PDB entry 7AIH | electron microscopy, 3.60 A resolution | chains Ao and 1 of the 71 polymer chains in the assembly

Chain Ao:
Molecule: mL79
Organism: Leishmania major
UniProt: Q4Q547 (Q4Q547_LEIMA); numbering as in UniProt (aligned over 1-284)
Chain sequence (284 residues; row label = number of the first residue in the row):
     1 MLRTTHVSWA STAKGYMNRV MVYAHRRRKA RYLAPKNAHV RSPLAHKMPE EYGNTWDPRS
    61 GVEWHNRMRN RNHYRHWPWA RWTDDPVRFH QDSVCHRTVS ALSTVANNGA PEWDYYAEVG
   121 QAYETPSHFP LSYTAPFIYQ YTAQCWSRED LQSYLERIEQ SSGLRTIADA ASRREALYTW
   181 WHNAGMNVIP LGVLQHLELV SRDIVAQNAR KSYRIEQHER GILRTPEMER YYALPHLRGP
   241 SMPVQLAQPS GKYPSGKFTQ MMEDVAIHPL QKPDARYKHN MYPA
Disordered / not traced: 1-9

Chain 1:
Molecule: Ribosomal RNA
Organism: Leishmania major
Sequence (9070 nucleotides; row label = number of the first residue in the row; numbers below 1 keep their minus sign (U-1764 is residue -1764)):
 -1764 UGAAAAUUGA AAAAUAUAAU UUGAAAAAUA AAUUACAAAU AAAAGAUUAA AUUUGAAUUA
 -1704 AUUACAGAAA UAUAGACACA AACACGCCCG AUUGAUUUCA CGUAUACACU UGUACUUUGU
 -1644 UUUUGGUCUA CGUUUUGUUG UUUGUAUUGG CUUGAUUUAA UGGACAAAUA UAAAAAGCUU
 -1584 GAACACAAAA UUUAAAACAA UUGGAUAUGC CAAGAGUUAA AAAAUGAAAU UAAAUAAAAA
 -1524 UAAAAAUAAA UUAAAAAAUA AAAUAAAAAU AAAUUUAAAA AAUAAAUUAA AAUAAAAAAU
 -1464 UAGAAAAUGA AAAUUGAAAA AUAUAAUUUG AAAAAUAAAA UUAUAAAUAG AAAAAUUAAU
 -1404 UGAAAUUGCA AAGUAAAAAU UUAUAAUAGA AUAAAAUAAU UUCAAUUUGA UUUAGUUUCA
 -1344 UAUUAUAUUA UAUUAUAUUA UAUUAUAUUA UAUUAUAUUA UAUUAUAUUA UAUUAUAUUA
 -1284 UAUUAUAUUA UAUUAUAUUA UAUUAUAUUA UAUUAUAUUA UAUUAUUAGC AUUUAUUAUA
 -1224 UUAUUAUAUU AUUAUAUUUA UUAUAUUAUU AUAUUAUUAU AUUAUUAUAU UAUUAUAUUA
 -1164 UAUUAUAUUA UAUUAUAUUA UAUUAUUAUU AUAUUAAUUA UAUUAUUAUA UUAAUAAUAU
 -1104 UUACUAUUAU AUCUAAUAUC AAGCUUGUUA GAAAAAACAU UGUUUUUUCU AACAAGCUUG
 -1044 AUACUCUCGG UAUGGUUUCA AAAAUUGACU AAUUUUGAUA UUGUUUUGGC UCUGGACUAA
  -984 UUAAUUCCCC UUUAAUUUUA UUAUCUAAAA UUUGCAUGUA AAGUAGUUAG UUAGAUAUGA
  -924 AAAUUUAGUU AGGGUUGAUA AUGAAAUCAA UUAAGUUUAU AUAUAAAGUU AGUUAGUCAA
  -864 UAUGAAUUUU UUUGCAAACA UUUCCGGUUG ACUUCAUGUG AUUACACGUA CUCCGUUUUG
  -804 UUUUUAUGUG UCAUGAUUUG CAUUGAUUUU UUCGCAACAA AUCUAAUAUA CUCAACAGCA
  -744 CCUACCAAGA GUUAAAAAUG AAAUUAAAUU AAAUUAAAAA AUAAAAUAAA AAUAAAAUAA
  -684 AAAUAAAUUU AAAAAUAAAA AUAAAUUUAA AAAUAAAAUA AAUUUAAAAA ACAAAUUAAA
  -624 AUAGAAAAUU AGAAAAUGGA AAUUGAAAAA UAUAAUUUGA AAAAUAAAUU ACAAAUAAAA
  -564 GAUUAAAUUU GAAUUAAUUG UAGAAACAUU UCCGAUCGAU UUCACGCAUA CACUUGUACU
  -504 UCGUUGGCUC CAUUUAAUGG ACAAAUAUAA AAAGCUUAAA CACAAAAUUU AAAACAAUUG
  -444 GACAAGCAAG AGUUAAAAAA UGAAAUUAAA AUAAAAAAUA AAAUAAAAAU AAAUUUAAAA
  -384 AUAAAAAUAA AUUUAAAAAA CAUUGGUUGA AUAAAAUUUU UAUUUUAUAU AUAAUUUAAA
  -324 CUUUUGUUGU UGUUUGUUAG UAAGCAAAAA UAUUUAUGUU AUUUUAAUAU UAUUUAUGUA
  -264 CUUACUAUUA UUUUGAUAAA UUUUAACUUU AAAUAGCUCA AAAACUACAA UCAAUAAAGC
  -204 AUAAAAAAAU UUAUUUAUGA UUAUAUUAAU AUAAAAUGAC CUAAUAUAAU GAAAAUACUU
  -144 UGGUGUUAAG UUAUUUGUUU UAUUAUGAAA UAAGUUGCAC UAUUUAUUGA AUUAAUAAAG
   -84 AAAGAAUAGA AAUAAAUAAG UUAUAAUAUC UUUAAUUUAU UUAUAAUUUC UUUGCAUUUG
   -24 UAUUUAGUGU GAGUUUACAU UUAAUUUUAU AUUAUUUUAG UGUUAGUAUA UAUUUAGAUU
    36 UAAUCAAAGU UAUUAUUAAA UAAUAUUGAU UUUGGAUGAA UUUAAUUUUU AAUUAUAUUU
    96 UUGAAUUUUA AUUUUAUUAU UUUGAUUUAA UAUUUUUAAA AUAUUAUAUA UUUUAGAUUU
   156 AAAUUUGUUG UUUUAUAUUU AGUUUAAUGU UUAUAAAUUG AUAAUUAAUU UGUUUUAUUU
   216 UAAAGUUUUU AUGAACUGUG AUUUAUAGUU UAUUAUUUUU AGUUUAAUGU UUAAAUAUUU
   276 AACUAGUGAU GGCACAGUUG UUCUAUAUGU ACCUAUAAAA AAUAGUAAAA UUAUUUUAAU
   336 UAAAUUAAUA AAUAAUUAUU AAACUAAUUU UAUAUUAAUA UUAUGAAAAA UUUAAAAAUU
   396 AAUUUUUUUU UCUAAUUUUU AUAUAUUGAA GUAAUAUGUA UUGAAUUGAA UAUUAAAAAU
   456 ACAAAUUUAA UUUGUAAUUA AUAAAUCUAU UUUAUUUUAA UAGAUGUUUA AUGUUAAUUA
   516 AUUUAUUAUU UUAAUAUUUA AUAUUUGUUU AUACAAAAGU AACUUUUUUU GAAUAUAAAG
   576 AAUUAUUAUU AUAAAUAUUA UUUUAAAAAU AUAAAAAUAU UGUUAAUAAA AUUAUCAAGU
   636 UUCAAAAGCG UUUAUUAAAU GCGUCGGUCU AAGUAUUAUA UUUAAGAUUA UUCUUGUAUA
   696 UAGAUUUUUA UUUUAAUAAU UCUACAUAAU UAAAAAUUAA CCUCAAAUUA UAUUUAUUAG
   756 UAGCAUAGUA AUUUAUUAAC UGAUUAUUAA AGCGUUCCAU AGAAAAUUUU AAAAUUAUAA
   816 CAAUCUAAAU AAAUAAUAAA UUAAAAUAAA AAUUUUAAAA AAAUUAAAAA AUUAAAAUAG
   876 GGCAAGUCCU ACUCUCCUUU ACAAAGAGAA CGUUUAUAUG UAAUUGUAUG UUUGAUUGGG
   936 GCAAUACUAU AUCUAUUUAU AUAGAAAAAG AACUAUAUUU AUUGAAAUAA UAAAAGGUUC
   996 GAGCAGGUUA ACAAGCAUUA AUACUAAAUG UGUUUCAUCG UCUACUUAUU GCUAAAUUAU
  1056 AAUUGAUUGU UCAUCAAAAA AGCAAUUCGU UAGUUGGGUU AAAAUCGUUG UAAAGCAGAU
  1116 UUGUUUAUAU AUUUAAUUUU UGUAUAUAGU UAAAAAUUAA UAUUAGUACG CAAGGAUUCA
  1176 UUAUUUGUAA UUUAAAUAUA UUAAAUGUUA UUUUAUUAAA UAAAAUAAAA UAAGUCAAUU
  1236 GUUAUUAUUC AUAUUAAUUU UUUUAAAAGU UUUUUAAUUU UAUAUUAGUU UAUUUGUUUA
  1296 AAAAGUAUCU AAUUAAUUCA UUAUUUAGGA AUAGUUAAUA AUAAUUUAUA AUUCUGAUUA
  1356 GAUUUGUUUG UUAAUGCUAU UAAAGGGGUG UGGAAAAAGU GUUAAAUUUU UGAUAUAUUU
  1416 AAAUAAUAAA UAAAAUAUAA CUUAUUAGUC AGAAAUGGAU GCCAGCCGUU GCGGUAAUUU
  1476 CUAUGCUUUU AAAUAUUAUA CAUUUAUUUU AUAAAUUUGU UACUAUAUAU UUUUAGUCAA
  1536 UAAAACUAAU AAUUAUUUUU AUUUGUUUUU AAACACCGUU UGGUAUAUGC AAAUAAAAAA
  1596 UGACAUUAAU UAUUAAUUAU AUUAUAUUAU AUUUAUUCAU UUAAGUCAAC AAUAUCUAUU
  1656 UACUGUUUUU GACAACAUGA UAAGGAUUAU AAAUGGUAUU GCAAAUUUUA UAAUCAAAAC
  1716 UAAUUUAUUA UAUUAAAUUA GCAUGUUUAG AUAAAACAAU AAAUUUAGAA GGUAUUGUUG
  1776 CCCACCAUUC UUUGUAAUAA AGACAACGUG CAGUAAUUAA UGUAUUUAUA AAAAUAUAUU
  1836 UUUUCAUGUU AAAUUUUCGU UGCCUUUUUU AUUAUUUAGA AAAUUUAUGA AUUUAUAUAA
  1896 AUCAAUAAUG AAAAUUAUAG UAUUAUUAUU UAUGAGGAGA AUUUUCGGAA GGAGGGAUUU
  1956 UCGGACCAGG AAUGUCCAGA GAGGUUUCGG GCAUCAGCGA UUGAUUUUGG GAGAACGGAG
  2016 CCGCCGAGUG AAAUUUGCCC AGAGCAGAGU CGGGAGAAGA GUGGAUCGAC CGAAGAAAAG
  2076 ACCGUUUUUC GGAAGGGGAG CAGGUCCAAC CGAUUUUUUU GCCAACUUGC ACAGGAGGGA
  2136 GCCAGAAGCG CACUCAAAGU UAGUUUUGGG AGAUUUGAAG GGAGAAAUUU CCGAGUUAUU
  2196 CAUAUAUUUU UUAGUUUGUG UUAGCAAAUU UUGAAAUACA ACUUUUUUGC AAAUUGGAAG
  2256 AAAACCUCCC AAAUGUAGCU UCCCAAUCUU CCUCUCUAAA UCCAUUCCCA ACGGUCUUUC
  2316 CCCCAUCAUC CUCAGAUGUC UCUUCCCCCC CAAAAAUCCU AAAAUCCAAG UUCAUCUCGC
  2376 UCUCUCUCCC CUCAAUUUCC UUAAAAAACU CGCUUCCUAA ACUUAUCCCG AAAAACCCCG
  2436 CUCUUCUUCC CUCUAAAUCU UUUCUCCUCC CCUCCAAAUC UCCCUCAAAU CUCUCCUCUC
  2496 UUCUCCCGAA ACUUUAAUCU UUUUAUUUUA UAAAUAAAUU UGGUAUUUUA AAAUAUUAUA
  2556 AUUAAAUAUU CUAAAUUAUU UAAUAAUAUU AGAAAUGAAU ACUUUAUUAA AAUAAUAUUA
  2616 AUGUGUAAUA UAUUUAAUCA UAUUAGAAUU CCGUUUAAAU UGAAAUAUAU UGAAUUGUAA
  2676 UUAUCAAUAC AAUAUAAGUU AUUAAAUAAU AAUUUAAUUU UAUAUGUUUU AUAAGUGUAA
  2736 UUAUUUAGUU UUGAAAGUUU AUAUAUAAAC AAUAACCUUU UUUAUUUUUU AAUACAAUUU
  2796 UAAGUGAAAU UUAUGAUUUA UUAUUAUUAA AUAUUACUGC AGACUACAUG AAAAAUAUAA
  2856 AAAGGCAUUU GUAUAGGUUU ACUUUUGGAC CUCAACAUCC UGCAGCUCAU GGCGUUUUAU
  2916 GUUGUUUAUU AUAUCUUUCU GGAGAAUAUA UAGUUUAUAU UGAUGUAAUA AUUGGUUAUU
  2976 UGCAUCGCGG UACAGAAAAG UUAUGUGAAU AUAAAACUGU AGAACAGUGU UUACCGAUGA
  3036 AGACUGGAUU AUGUGAGUGU CGUUUGCAAC GAGCAUUUAC UGUCAUUGUG UUUUGAGUAU
  3096 AUGUUGAGGU GUUGUCUUGC UAUUCGCUGU GCAUUUAUGC GUUUAUUAAU GUGUGAGUUU
  3156 ACGCGUUGUU UCAAUGGACU UCUUUGUUGC UCUUGUAUGG UUAUGGAUAU AGGAUCAUUA
  3216 UCGCCAAUGC UUUGAUCGUU UGAAGAACGU GAUAAGUUGA UGACUUUUUU UGAUUUGUGU
  3276 UGUGGUUGUA GAAUGCAUUU AGCAUUUAUG UGCUUAUUGG GUUUACUUGA UGAUUUUGUA
  3336 UUUGGGUUUA UAGAUUUUUU AUUGAUGUUG UGUAUAUCAU GUUUAUUUGU UUUAGAUUUA
  3396 UAUGAUUUGC UUUUUAUUGG AAAUAGACUU UUAUAUUUGC GUUUGCGCGG GUUAGCAUUU
  3456 UUUGAUGUUU UUGAUUUAUG UUUUAAUAGU AUAAGUGGUU GUUUGUCUAG AUCGUUGGGU
  3516 AUGGUAUGAG AUGUUAGAUU AUAUAGUUGU UACGAAUUAU AUUUUAUGUU AGUUUUUGAU
  3576 UAUUGCUUUU GUUAUUUAGG UGAUGCAUUU GAUAGACUUU UUUUGCGACU UUUUGAUAUG
  3636 CGUAUGAGUA UACUUCUAUG UAAACAAUGC UUUUUUGUAG GUUUUUUUGU CUUUGGAUUU
  3696 GUGUGCUUAU UUGAUUAUAU GUAUGUUGAU GUAACUAUAG AAACUAUAAU UAGUUUAUUU
  3756 UAUAGUUUAU GAUGUUGCAU AUUACCAGGA UGUUCAUUUG CUAAUGUUGA ACAUCCUAAA
  3816 GGCGAAUACA GUAUUUUUUU AUGUUUUUUA UAUGGAUUUA UAUCACGUUU ACGUAUACGU
  3876 UGUGCAGAUU UUGUGCAUAU UUGUUUAUUA GAUGUGAUGA UGCGAGGGUU UAUGUUGCAC
  3936 GACUUAGUAG CAGUUAUUGG UAAUGUUGAU GUUGUUUUUG GUUCUGUAGA UCGAUAAGCU
  3996 AUUACUUAUA UACAAAAAUG AAAGAUGAAC CUAAAAAUUG GUGCGGAGGG GUUUGAUUUU
  4056 UGUUGGGGUU CUGUCUUACC UGCUAUUUGU AUAGUUUAUU UAAUUUUUUG UUUAUGUGGA
  4116 UUAUUUUGUA UUAUGUUUGG UAGUUUUGUU UUUAUUGAUU AUUGUUUUAU UUGUUUUUUC
  4176 UCUUGUCUUG UGUUUUGUUU AGUAUGCUUG UUGUGCGAUU UAUUUGUAGA CUCAUUACGC
  4236 GGUUUGUUUG AUGUUUGUUG UUUUAUACGU UGUAUUCAAU AUUGUUUUGU AUGGUUUAUA
  4296 AUUAGUGAAU UACUUCUUUU UUUAUCUUUA UUUUAUGUAG UUUUCAGUUU AGUUUUAUUU
  4356 GUGAGUGUUG AAUUUGCAUU UGUAUUUGUU AUGCCUAUUA UGUUUAGUUG UUUAAUUUGU
  4416 GAUUUUGGUU UUGUAUUUUA UUGAUAUUUU AUUGAUAUUU UUAAUUUAUU AAUUAAUACA
  4476 UUUUUAUUAU UUGUAAGUGG UUUAUUUGUU AAUUUUGUUU UAUUUUUAUU UUGAUUUCGU
  4536 UUUUUUUUAU GUGUUUUAUU UAUGUUAUGA GUCGGUAUAU UAUUUGGCUU UUUGUUUAUG
  4596 UGAAAUCAAG UUUGAGAGUU UUCAUUAUUA UUUGUGACUU GUAGUUGUGG CGUAUUUGGA
  4656 UCAAUACUUU UUUUAAUCGA UUUAUUGCAU UUUAGUCAUG UCUUUUUAGG UAUAUUUUUG
  4716 UUAUUUUUAU GUUUUAGUCG UUGUUUUAAU UUUUUAUGUA UGGAUACACG UUUUGUAUUU
  4776 CUAUAUGUAG UGUGCCUAUA UUGGCAUUUU GUUGAUUGCG UUUGAUUUUU UUUAUUACGA
  4836 UUUGUAUAUU UUGAUGUUUU AAGUGUGGUU UACUUAUAUG CAUAAAGGCU CAAUUUUGAA
  4896 UUUUUAAAUU UUAUUUCAAA AAGCGGAGAG GAAAGAAAAG GCUUUUAACU UCAGGUUGUU
  4956 UAUUGCGUAU UUAUGGUGUG GGUUUUAGUU UAGGUUUUUU UAUUUGUAUG CAGAUAAUUU
  5016 GUGGUGUGUG UUUAGCAUGA UUAUUUUUUA GUUGUUUUAU AUGUACUAAU UGAUAUUUUG
  5076 UUUUAUUUUU GUGAGAUUUU GAUUUGGGAU UUGUAAUACG AAGCACACAU AUUUGUUUUA
  5136 CAUCGUUGUU AUUUUUUCUU CUUUAUGUUC AUAUAUUUAA GUGUAUAGUA UUAAUAAUUU
  5196 UAUUUGAUAC ACAUAUUUUA GUAUGGGUGG UAGGUUUUGU GAUAUAUAUA UUUAUAGUAA
  5256 UAAUAGGUUU UAUUGGCUAU GUUUUACCAU GUACAAUGAU GUCGUAUUGG GGUUUAACAG
  5316 UGUUCAGUAA CAUUUUAGCA ACUGUCCCAG UUAUUGGUAC UUGACUUUGU UAUUGAAUAU
  5376 GAGGUAGUGA GUAUAUUAAU GAUUUUACAC UGUUAAAAUU ACAUGUGUUG CAUGUGCUAU
  5436 UACCUUUUGU AUUAAUACUU GUAAUAUUUA UGCAUUUGUU UUGUUUACAU UAUUUUAUGA
  5496 GUUCAGAUGG UUUUUGUGAU CGAUUUGCAU UUUAUUGCGA ACGUUUAUGU UUUUGUAUGU
  5556 GAUUUUAUUU ACGAGAUAUG UUUUUGGCUU UUUUGAUAUU AUUUUUUGUA AUUUAUUUUA
  5616 UUUUUAUAAA UUGAUAUUUU GUUUUUCAUG AAGAAUCUUG AGUUAUAGUU GAUACAUUAA
  5676 AAACAUCUGA UAAGAUUCUU CCUGAGUGAU UUUUUUUUAU UUUUAUUUGG UUUUUUAAAA
  5736 GCUGUACCAG AUAAAUUUAC UGGUUUAUUA UUAAUGGUUA UUUUAUUAUU UUCCUUAUUU
  5796 UUGUUUAUAU UAAAUUGCAU AUUAUGAUUU GUUUAUUGUA GAAGUUCAUU GUUGUGAUUU
  5856 ACAUAUUCAU UAGUUUUAUU UUAUAGUAUA UUUAUGAGUG GUUUUUUAGC ACUGUAUGUU
  5916 AUAUUAGCAU AUCCUAUAUG AAUGGAAUUA CAAUUUUGAG UGUUGCUUUU GUUUAUGUUA
  5976 GUUGUAUGUA GAUUAGAUUA AAAAUUUAUA UAUUUUUUAU UAAGCGUUAA UAUAUUAAAU
  6036 UUUAUUUAGA AUAGUAUUAA UAAUCAAAGG GUUGGAAGAA AUUUGCGAAA GAAAGGGAUC
  6096 UUAGAAAGGA AAUUUUAGUU UAAGACCGAG AAGGGGAGAA GGGAGAGAGA GAUUCGUGUU
  6156 AUUUAAUUUU UAUGGAUUAA UUGCGUAUUA CUGUAUAACA UAUUUAAAUG UCUAUAUUUU
  6216 AUUUUGUAUU GUAUUUAUGU AUUAUAUGGC UUUUUUAUUU UGUUUUUGCA UUUUAUUAGA
  6276 UUUUAUAUUA UUUGGAAGUC UUUUAGUAGG AGAUGCGUUU AUGGAUGUUU UUUUUUUACG
  6336 UUAUCUAUUA UGCUUUUUGG AGUGUUUUUC AUUAUUAUGU AGAUGUAUAU CUACUUUUUU
  6396 ACGAAUGUUU UGUAAUCUUU UGUCUUCGCA UUUUUUGAUG CUUAUGUUUU GUGAUUUUGU
  6456 AUAUUUUUUU AUUGUAUUUC UAUUAUUUUU UUUAAUGUGU GAUAUUAUUU AUUUUAUGAU
  6516 AUUUUCAUUC GCCAUGCUAU UUUGCAUAAU AUUUUAUUUA UUUUUAUAUG CAUUAGAUAU
  6576 GUUUUGCGCA UUAUUACAAA UAUUUAUAUU UUGUAAUAUG AUAAUGCAAU UAAUUAUGGA
  6636 UUUUUUAUUG UUAUUAAUUU UUCAUUAAUU UAUAGAAUUA AAUCGAAUAA GUUAAUUAUA
  6696 UCAAAAAAUA GUAUAAAUAU ACUACAACUU AAUAUAAAAA AUAGGUUUGA AAAUCGCACA
  6756 GUAUGUAAUC GUACAACUCA GAAUCCUAUA AAUUGAUAAG AAAAUAUAAA GAUGUUAAUU
  6816 AUUAGUCUAA AAUAAAAAAU AUAAAUAAUA ACCAACCAUA UUAUUGAAAA GAAAAUAAUA
  6876 CAAAUUCCCA UAUAACUUAA GUGAAGUAGU AAACAAAAUA CUUUUAAAAA AAAACCAAAU
  6936 ACUAUUGGAA UAGCACCAAU ACAUAAAAAA AUACUUGCUA AUAAUACACU AAUUAAUAAA
  6996 UUAUUAAAAA AGCUAAAAAA AAUAAAGUUA AUUAAAAAAU AAUUUUCAUU AUAUUUAAUA
  7056 UCGAACAUAU UAUAUACUAU AAAAAAAUAA UAUAAAAUUA UUAAUAUAAU CAGACUUAAU
  7116 GAGUAAAUUA AAUGAAAAUU UAGAUACAUA UAAAAGAUGU AAUUUUUAUU AGAAAUAAAU
  7176 AUUAAAAAUA AAAAACUAAA AUUAUUAACG CUAAGUACAA AUAAAAGACU UACAAUUGCA
  7236 AAACUAUUUA AUCCAAUUAA CACGCAUGUA AUGCAUUGUA UUAUAAUAAG UUUUAUAAAU
  7296 AUUAUAUAAA
Disordered / not traced: -1764 to 36, 713-747, 1159-7305

Interface between chain Ao and chain 1:
Contacting residue pairs - 89 pairs, chain Ao then chain 1:
  Ala10(Ao) with A409(1), hydrogen bond to the base; A410(1), base contact; U490(1), phosphate contact; U491(1), hydrogen bond to the phosphate; U492(1), base contact
  Ser11(Ao) with U404(1), hydrogen bond to the base
  Ala13(Ao) with U404(1), phosphate contact; U405(1), phosphate contact
  Lys14(Ao) with U332(1), hydrogen bond to the base; U405(1), phosphate contact; A499(1), salt bridge to the phosphate
  Gly15(Ao) with U500(1), phosphate contact
  Tyr16(Ao) with U500(1), sugar contact
  Met17(Ao) with U500(1), base contact
  Met21(Ao) with U404(1), sugar contact
  Val22(Ao) with U490(1), base contact
  Ala24(Ao) with U402(1), sugar contact
  His25(Ao) with U401(1), phosphate contact; U402(1), sugar contact
  Arg26(Ao) with U335(1), sugar contact; U336(1), salt bridge to the phosphate; U401(1), hydrogen bond to the phosphate; U402(1), sugar contact
  Arg27(Ao) with U402(1), hydrogen bond to the sugar; U403(1), salt bridge to the phosphate
  Arg28(Ao) with A334(1), salt bridge to the phosphate; G501(1), hydrogen bond to the phosphate
  Lys29(Ao) with A334(1), sugar contact; U335(1), sugar contact; U336(1), salt bridge to the phosphate; U401(1), phosphate contact
  Arg31(Ao) with U400(1), phosphate contact; U401(1), salt bridge to the phosphate
  Tyr32(Ao) with U368(1), phosphate contact; A369(1), hydrogen bond to the phosphate
  Leu33(Ao) with U368(1), phosphate contact; A369(1), phosphate contact
  Lys36(Ao) with U335(1), base contact; U351(1), sugar contact; U352(1), salt bridge to the phosphate
  Asn37(Ao) with A338(1), phosphate contact
  Ala38(Ao) with A338(1), phosphate contact; A350(1), sugar contact
  His39(Ao) with A338(1), hydrogen bond to the phosphate; A339(1), sugar contact; A349(1), hydrogen bond to the sugar; A350(1), hydrogen bond to the sugar
  Val40(Ao) with A338(1), hydrogen bond to the phosphate
  Arg41(Ao) with U398(1), phosphate contact; A941(1), salt bridge to the phosphate; C942(1), salt bridge to the phosphate
  Trp56(Ao) with U940(1), base contact
  Pro58(Ao) with U940(1), sugar contact
  Val62(Ao) with A350(1), sugar contact
  His65(Ao) with A350(1), hydrogen bond to the phosphate; U351(1), salt bridge to the phosphate
  Asn66(Ao) with A350(1), phosphate contact
  Arg69(Ao) with U370(1), salt bridge to the phosphate; U371(1), phosphate contact
  Asn70(Ao) with U370(1), sugar contact; U371(1), sugar contact
  Arg71(Ao) with A350(1), salt bridge to the phosphate; U351(1), salt bridge to the phosphate; U371(1), salt bridge to the phosphate; A372(1), phosphate contact
  Asn72(Ao) with A350(1), phosphate contact; A372(1), hydrogen bond to the phosphate
  Arg75(Ao) with U371(1), sugar contact; A372(1), sugar contact
  Thr259(Ao) with U473(1), base contact
  Met261(Ao) with U473(1), base contact; U474(1), base contact
  Val265(Ao) with U474(1), hydrogen bond to the base
  Ile267(Ao) with U474(1), base contact
  Asp274(Ao) with C457(1), base contact; U473(1), phosphate contact
  Ala275(Ao) with U473(1), phosphate contact
  Arg276(Ao) with A456(1), hydrogen bond to the base; C457(1), base contact
  Tyr277(Ao) with U427(1), hydrogen bond to the sugar; A472(1), base contact
  Lys278(Ao) with U427(1), hydrogen bond to the base; A472(1), phosphate contact; U473(1), salt bridge to the phosphate
  His279(Ao) with U427(1), hydrogen bond to the base
  Met281(Ao) with U427(1), sugar contact; A428(1), sugar contact
  Tyr282(Ao) with U427(1), hydrogen bond to the phosphate; A428(1), hydrogen bond to the phosphate
Also at the interface, not in a pair above, chain Ao (51 interface residues in all): Thr12, Ala30, Trp82, Phe258, Ala266
Also at the interface, not in a pair above, chain 1 (42 interface residues in all): A337, A361

In short:
51 residues of chain Ao and 42 residues of chain 1 are in contact; the contacts include 21 hydrogen bonds and
15 salt bridges. Among the polar pairs are Ala10(Ao)-A409(1), Ser11(Ao)-U404(1) and Lys14(Ao)-U332(1).
Here chain Ao is mL79 and chain 1 is Ribosomal RNA, both from Leishmania major. Entry 7AIH (The Large subunit
of the Kinetoplastid mitochondrial ribosome) was determined by electron microscopy together with 7ANE, 7AM2
and 7AOR from the same study.
